Entry 5G28 (X-ray diffraction, 1.57 A resolution); this record covers chain A.

# Chain A
Protein: Chloride pumping rhodopsin
Organism: Nonlabens marinus S1-08
Reference sequence: W8VZW3 (W8VZW3_9FLAO); residues 1-272 here = UniProt positions 1-272
Chain sequence (275 residues; row label = number of the first residue in the row; numbers below 1 keep their minus sign (Pro-2 is residue -2)):
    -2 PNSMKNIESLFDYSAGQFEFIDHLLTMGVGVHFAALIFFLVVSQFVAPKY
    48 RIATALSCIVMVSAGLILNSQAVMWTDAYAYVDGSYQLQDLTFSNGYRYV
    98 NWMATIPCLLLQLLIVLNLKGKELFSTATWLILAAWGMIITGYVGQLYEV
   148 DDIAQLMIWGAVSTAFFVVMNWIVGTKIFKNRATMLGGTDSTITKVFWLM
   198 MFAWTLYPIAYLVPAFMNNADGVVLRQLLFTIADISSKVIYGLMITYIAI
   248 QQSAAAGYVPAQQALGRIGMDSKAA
Disordered / not traced: -2 to 1, 266-272
Sequence notes: expression tag (-2 to 0)
Covalent attachments: retinal (RET) linked to Lys235
Small-molecule neighbours: retinal (RET): Tyr96, Trp99, Thr102, Ile103, Leu106, Met135, Ile136, Gly139, Gly157, Ser160, Thr161, Phe164, Trp201, Tyr204, Pro205, Tyr208, Ser234
What the authors report for this chain:
  - contacts within the chain: Phe15-Trp72 (pi stacking), Phe15-Tyr83 (pi stacking), Asn92-Gln224 (water-mediated contact), Asn92-Arg95 (water-mediated contact), Arg95-Asp231
  - mutagenesis - F15A, W72A, Y83A: decreased stability
  - binding site for oleic acid: Ala261, Leu262, Ile265
  - binding site for chloride ion: Ala44, Pro45, Lys46, Asn98, Thr102
  - binding site for retinal: Lys235
  - mutagenesis - T102D: abolished binding to 1.5 M NaCl

# Summary
Covalently linked retinal: at Lys235. The paper reports a binding site for chloride ion at Ala44, Pro45 and
Lys46 among others; F15A, W72A and Y83A reduce stability.
Chain A is Chloride pumping rhodopsin (Nonlabens marinus S1-08); the structure, The crystal structure of
light-driven chloride pump ClR at pH 6.0, was determined by X-ray diffraction together with 5G2A, 5G2C, 5G2D
and 5G54 from the same study.
